6FLB - chains G and H of the 3 polymer chains in the assembly; structure by X-ray diffraction, 2.20 A resolution.

== Chain G ==
Name: Domain III of Dengue virus 2
Source organism: Dengue virus 2
UniProtKB: P14340 (POLG_DEN2N); residues 298-397 here correspond to UniProt positions 578-677 (UniProt number = residue number + 280)
Amino-acid sequence (100 residues; numbered 298 to 397; the number before each row is that of its first residue):
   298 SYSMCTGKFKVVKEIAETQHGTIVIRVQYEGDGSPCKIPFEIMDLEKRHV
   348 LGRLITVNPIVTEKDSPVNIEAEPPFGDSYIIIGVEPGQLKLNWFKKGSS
Disulfides: C302-C333

== Chain H ==
Name: Heavy chain of 3H5 Fab
Source organism: Mus musculus
Notes: antibody fragment or engineered binder
Amino-acid sequence (227 residues; numbered 1 to 227; the number before each row is that of its first residue):
     1 QVQLQQSGAEVARPGASVKLSCKASGYTFTSYWLQWVKQRPGQGLEWIGA
    51 IWPGDDDTRYAQKFQGKATMTADKSSSTAYIQLSNLASEDSAVYYCARKG
   101 GFAMDYWGQGTSVTVSSAKTTPPSVYPLAPGSGAQTNSMVTLGCLVKGYF
   151 PEPVTVTWNSGSLSSGVHTFPAVLQSDLYTLSSSVTVPSSTWPSETVTCN
   201 VAHPASSTKVDKKIEPRDCGKHHHHHH
Disordered / not traced: 132-136, 219-227
Disulfides: C22-C96, C144-C199

== Interface between chain G and chain H ==
Contacting residue pairs (19; chain G residue first):
  M301(G) with F102(H)
  T303(G) with G101(H); F102(H)
  K305(G) with W33(H); W52(H); D55(H), salt bridge; D57(H), salt bridge
  E327(G) with W52(H); D55(H)
  G328(G) with S31(H)
  V382(G) with K99(H)
  E383(G) with R59(H), salt bridge; K99(H), hydrogen bond (backbone-side chain)
  P384(G) with W33(H), hydrophobic; Q35(H); A50(H), hydrophobic; R59(H), hydrogen bond (backbone-side chain); K99(H)
  G385(G) with W33(H)
Also at the interface, not in a pair above, chain G (11 interface residues in all): D329, Q386
Also at the interface, not in a pair above, chain H (12 interface residues in all): G100
Interface features reported in the paper:
  - specific contacts: K305(G)-D55(H) (salt bridge), E383(G)-R59(H) (salt bridge)
  - epitope / paratope residues, chain G: M301(G), T303(G), K305(G), E383(G), P384(G)
  - epitope / paratope residues, chain H: S31(H), W47(H), D55(H), R59(H), K99(H)

== Summary ==
The interface between chain G and chain H involves 11 residues on one side and 12 on the other, with 2
hydrogen bonds and 3 salt bridges. Polar pairs include K305(G)-D55(H), K305(G)-D57(H) and E383(G)-R59(H). The
authors report salt bridges between K305(G) and D55(H) and E383(G) and R59(H). From the paper:
epitope/paratope residues M301(G), T303(G) and S31(H) among others.
Chain G is Domain III of Dengue virus 2 (Dengue virus 2) and chain H is Heavy chain of 3H5 Fab (Mus musculus);
the structure, 3H5 Fab bound to EDIII of DenV 2 Xtal form 2, was determined by X-ray diffraction, deposited
together with 6FLA.
